PDB entry 3RT9 | X-ray diffraction, 1.95 A resolution | chains A and B

# Chain A
Name: Putative uncharacterized protein
From: Thermotoga maritima
Notes: EC 4.2.1.93
UniProtKB: Q9X024 (Q9X024_THEMA); residues 1-490 here = UniProt positions 1-490
Sequence (502 residues; each row starts with the number of its first residue; numbers below 1 keep their minus sign (Met-11 is residue -11)):
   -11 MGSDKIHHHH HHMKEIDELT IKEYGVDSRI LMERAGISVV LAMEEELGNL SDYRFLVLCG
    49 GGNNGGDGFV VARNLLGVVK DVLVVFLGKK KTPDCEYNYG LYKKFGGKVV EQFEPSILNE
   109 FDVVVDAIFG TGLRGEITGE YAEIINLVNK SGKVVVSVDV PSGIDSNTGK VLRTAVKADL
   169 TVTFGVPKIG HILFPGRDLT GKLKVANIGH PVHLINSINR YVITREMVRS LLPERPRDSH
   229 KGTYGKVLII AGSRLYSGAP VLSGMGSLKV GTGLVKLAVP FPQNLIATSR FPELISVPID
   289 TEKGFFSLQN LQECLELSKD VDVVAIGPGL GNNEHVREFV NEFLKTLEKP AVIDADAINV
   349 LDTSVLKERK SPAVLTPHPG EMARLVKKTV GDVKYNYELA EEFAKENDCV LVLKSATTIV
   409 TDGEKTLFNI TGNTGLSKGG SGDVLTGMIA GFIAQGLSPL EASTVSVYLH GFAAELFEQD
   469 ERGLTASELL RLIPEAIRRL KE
Not modelled in the structure: -11 to 0, 490
Differences from the reference sequence: expression tag (-11 to 0)
UniProt features mapped onto this chain:
  - region: Asn51 to Asp55 (NADPHX 1), Gly118 to Glu124 (NADPHX 1), His366 to Arg372 (NADPHX 2)
  - binding site (K(+)): Asn52, Asp114, Ser150
  - binding site ((6S)-NADPHX): Tyr129, Asp147, Gly317, Asp431
  - binding site (ADP): Lys402 to Thr406, Asn421 to Gly430
Ion coordination: K+: Asn52, Asp114, Phe117, Val146, Val148, Ser150
Small-molecule neighbours:
  - coenzyme A (COA), molecule 1: Lys2, Asp5, Leu19, Met20, Ala23, Gly50, Asn51, Asn52, Gly53, Asp55, Lys78, Thr80, Phe117, Gly118, Thr119, Gly120, Leu121, Arg122, Gly123, Glu124, Ile125, Tyr129, Asp147, Phe172, Ile196
  - coenzyme A (COA), molecule 2: Thr156, Gly157, Lys158, Leu181, Phe182, Pro183, Asp226, His228, Val378, Gly379, Lys382, Tyr383
  - coenzyme A (COA), molecule 3: Ser227, His228, Lys229, Gly230, Lys234, Tyr244, Leu262, Lys264, Ile283, Glu301, Glu304, Leu305, Asp308, His366, Pro367, Gly368, Glu369, Arg372, Val378, Lys382, Lys402, Ser403
  - coenzyme A (COA), molecule 4: Leu243, Lys291, Phe293, Gly319, Asn320, Asn321, His323
Reported in the primary citation:
  - binding site for coenzyme A: Lys78

# Chain B
Name: Unknown peptide, probably from expression host
From: Escherichia coli
Sequence (6 residues; row label = number of the first residue in the row):
     2 AWLFEA

# Chain A / chain B interface
Contacting residue pairs (14; chain A residue first):
  Arg22(A) - Trp3(B)
  Ser26(A) - Phe5(B)
  Leu29(A) - Leu4(B)  hydrophobic
  Ala30(A) - Phe5(B)
  Glu33(A) - Phe5(B)
  Leu191(A) - Ala7(B)
  Lys192(A) - Glu6(B)
  Val193(A) - Leu4(B)
  Val193(A) - Phe5(B)
  Val193(A) - Glu6(B)  hydrogen bond (backbone-backbone)
  Ala194(A) - Leu4(B)
  Ala194(A) - Phe5(B)  hydrophobic
  Asn195(A) - Trp3(B)  hydrogen bond (side chain-backbone)
  Asn195(A) - Leu4(B)  hydrogen bond (backbone-backbone)
Interface residues without a listed pair, chain A (12 interface residues in all): Val170, Thr212

# In short
Chain A and chain B form an interface of 12 and 5 residues respectively, with 3 hydrogen bonds. Among the
polar pairs are Asn195(A)-Trp3(B), Val193(A)-Glu6(B) and Asn195(A)-Leu4(B). Ligands of chain A: 4 copies of
coenzyme A. The paper reports a binding site for coenzyme A at Lys78(A).
Here chain A is Putative uncharacterized protein (Thermotoga maritima) and chain B is Unknown peptide,
probably from expression host (Escherichia coli). Entry 3RT9 (Crystal structure of tm0922, a fusion of a
domain of unknown function and ADP/ATP-dependent NAD(P)H-hydrate dehydratase ...) was determined by X-ray
diffraction (same publication as 3RRE, 3RRF, 3RRJ, 3RS8, 3RS9, 3RSF and 12 further entries).
